Entry 7MD4 (electron microscopy, 4.50 A resolution (low resolution: residue-level contacts below are approximate; hydrogen-bond / salt-bridge calls are withheld)); this record covers chains M and B of the 12 polymer chains in the assembly.

Chain M:
Name: Isoform Short of Insulin receptor subunit alpha
From: Homo sapiens
Notes: fragment: C-terminal helix
UniProt: P06213 (INSR_HUMAN), isoform P06213-2; residues 694-720 here correspond to UniProt positions 721-747 (UniProt number = residue number + 27)
Chain sequence (30 residues; row label = number of the first residue in the row):
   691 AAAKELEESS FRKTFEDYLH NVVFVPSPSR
Disordered / not traced: 691-704, 716-720
Differences from the reference sequence: expression tag (691-693); conflict Ser717 (Arg744 in P06213)
Curated features (UniProtKB/Swiss-Prot):
  - region: Glu706 to Phe714 (Insulin-binding)

Chain B:
Name: Isoform Short of Insulin receptor
From: Homo sapiens
Notes: fragment: extracellular domain
UniProt: P06213 (INSR_HUMAN), isoform P06213-2; residues 1-917 here correspond to UniProt positions 28-944 (UniProt number = residue number + 27)
Chain sequence (927 residues; each row starts with the number of its first residue):
     1 HLYPGEVCPG MDIRNNLTRL HELENCSVIE GHLQILLMFK TRPEDFRDLS FPKLIMITDY
    61 LLLFRVYGLE SLKDLFPNLT VIRGSRLFFN YALVIFEMVH LKELGLYNLM NITRGSVRIE
   121 KNNELCYLAT IDWSRILDSV EDNYIVLNKD DNEECGDICP GTAKGKTNCP ATVINGQFVE
   181 RCWTHSHCQK VCPTICKSHG CTAEGLCCHS ECLGNCSQPD DPTKCVACRN FYLDGRCVET
   241 CPPPYYHFQD WRCVNFSFCQ DLHHKCKNSR RQGCHQYVIH NNKCIPECPS GYTMNSSNLL
   301 CTPCLGPCPK VCHLLEGEKT IDSVTSAQEL RGCTVINGSL IINIRGGNNL AAELEANLGL
   361 IEEISGYLKI RRSYALVSLS FFRKLRLIRG ETLEIGNYSF YALDNQNLRQ LWDWSKHNLT
   421 ITQGKLFFHY NPKLCLSEIH KMEEVSGTKG RQERNDIALK TNGDQASCEN ELLKFSYIRT
   481 SFDKILLRWE PYWPPDFRDL LGFMLFYKEA PYQNVTEFDG QDACGSNSWT VVDIDPPLRS
   541 NDPKSQNHPG WLMRGLKPWT QYAIFVKTLV TFSDERRTYG AKSDIIYVQT DATNPSVPLD
   601 PISVSNSSSQ IILKWKPPSD PNGNITHYLV FWERQAEDSE LFELDYCLKG LKLPSRTWSP
   661 PFESEDSQKH NQSEYEDSAG ECCSCPKTDS QILKELEESS FRKTFEDYLH NVVFVPRPSR
   721 KRRSLGDVGN VTVAVPTVAA FPNTSSTSVP TSPEEHRPFE KVVNKESLVI SGLRHFTGYR
   781 IELQACNQDT PEERCSVAAY VSARTMPEAK ADDIVGPVTH EIFENNVVHL MWQEPKEPNG
   841 LIVLYEVSYR RYGDEELHLC VSRKHFALER GCRLRGLSPG NYSVRIRATS LAGNGSWTEP
   901 TYFYVTDYLD VPSNIAKHHH HHHHHHH
Disordered / not traced: 163-176, 268-273, 516-530, 657-753, 911-927
Disulfides: Cys8-Cys26, Cys126-Cys155, Cys159-Cys182, Cys192-Cys201, Cys196-Cys207, Cys208-Cys216, Cys212-Cys225, Cys228-Cys237, Cys241-Cys253, Cys259-Cys284, Cys266-Cys274, Cys288-Cys301, Cys312-Cys333, Cys435-Cys468, Cys647-Cys860, Cys786-Cys795
Differences from the reference sequence: expression tag (918-927)
Curated features (UniProtKB/Swiss-Prot):
  - region: Glu706 to Phe714 (Insulin-binding)
  - site: Phe39 (Insulin-binding)
  - modified residue: Ser373 (Phosphoserine), Tyr374 (Phosphotyrosine), Ser380 (Phosphoserine)
  - glycosylation (N-linked (GlcNAc...) asparagine): Asn16, Asn25, Asn78, Asn111, Asn215, Asn255, Asn295, Asn337, Asn397, Asn418, Asn514, Asn606, Asn624, Asn671

How chain M and chain B interact:
Residue-residue contacts (13):
  Phe705(M) - Phe88(B)
  Phe705(M) - Val94(B)
  Phe705(M) - Phe96(B)
  Phe705(M) - Arg118(B)
  Glu706(M) - Glu97(B)
  Glu706(M) - Lys121(B)
  Tyr708(M) - Phe88(B)
  Leu709(M) - Phe64(B)
  Leu709(M) - Phe96(B)
  His710(M) - Phe64(B)
  Val713(M) - Leu36(B)
  Val713(M) - Leu37(B)
  Phe714(M) - Leu37(B)
Interface residues without a listed pair, chain M (8 interface residues in all): Val712
Interface residues without a listed pair, chain B (11 interface residues in all): Gln34, Glu120

Summary:
The interface between chain M and chain B involves 8 residues on one side and 11 on the other.
Chain M is Isoform Short of Insulin receptor subunit alpha and chain B is Isoform Short of Insulin receptor,
both from Homo sapiens; the structure, Insulin receptor ectodomain dimer complexed with two IRPA-3 partial
agonists, was determined by electron microscopy together with 7MD5 from the same study.
